Entry 7NKD (electron microscopy, 3.12 A resolution); this record covers chains E and d of the 8 polymer chains in the assembly.

Chain E:
Protein: ATP synthase subunit beta
Organism: Mycolicibacterium smegmatis (strain ATCC 700084 / mc(2)155)
Notes: EC 7.1.2.2
UniProt: A0R200 (ATPB_MYCS2); numbering as in UniProt (aligned over 1-475)
Amino-acid sequence (475 residues; each row starts with the number of its first residue):
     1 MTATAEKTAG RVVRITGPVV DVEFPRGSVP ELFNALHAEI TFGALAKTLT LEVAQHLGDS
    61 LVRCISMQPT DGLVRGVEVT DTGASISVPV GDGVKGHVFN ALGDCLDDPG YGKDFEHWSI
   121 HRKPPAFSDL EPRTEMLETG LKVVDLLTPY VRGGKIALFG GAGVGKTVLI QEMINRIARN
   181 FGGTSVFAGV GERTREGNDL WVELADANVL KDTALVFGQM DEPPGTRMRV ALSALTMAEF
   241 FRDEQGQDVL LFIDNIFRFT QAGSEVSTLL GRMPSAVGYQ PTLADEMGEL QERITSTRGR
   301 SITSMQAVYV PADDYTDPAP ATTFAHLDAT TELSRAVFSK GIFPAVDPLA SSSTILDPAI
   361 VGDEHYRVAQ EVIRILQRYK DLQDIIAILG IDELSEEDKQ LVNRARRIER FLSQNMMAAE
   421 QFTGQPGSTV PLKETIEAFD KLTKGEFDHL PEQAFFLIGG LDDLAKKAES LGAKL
Not modelled in the structure: 1-7, 17-18, 31-52, 65-73, 82-475

Chain d:
Protein: ATP synthase subunit b-delta
Organism: Mycolicibacterium smegmatis (strain ATCC 700084 / mc(2)155)
UniProt: A0R203 (ATPFD_MYCS2); numbering as in UniProt (aligned over 1-445)
Amino-acid sequence (445 residues; row label = number of the first residue in the row):
     1 MSIFIGQLIG FAVIAFIIVK WVVPPVRTLM RNQQEAVRAA LAESAEAAKK LADADAMHAK
    61 ALADAKAESE KVTEEAKQDS ERIAAQLSEQ AGSEAERIKA QGAQQIQLMR QQLIRQLRTG
   121 LGAEAVNKAA EIVRAHVADP QAQSATVDRF LSELEQMAPS SVVIDTAATS RLRAASRQSL
   181 AALVEKFDSV AGGLDADGLT NLADELASVA KLLLSETALN KHLAEPTDDS APKVRLLERL
   241 LSDKVSATTL DLLRTAVSNR WSTESNLIDA VEHTARLALL KRAEIAGEVD EVEEQLFRFG
   301 RVLDAEPRLS ALLSDYTTPA EGRVALLDKA LTGRPGVNQT AAALLSQTVG LLRGERADEA
   361 VIDLAELAVS RRGEVVAHVS AAAELSDAQR TRLTEVLSRI YGRPVSVQLH VDPELLGGLS
   421 ITVGDEVIDG SIASRLAAAQ TGLPD
Not modelled in the structure: 1-108, 445

Chain E / chain d interface:
Contacting residue pairs (4; chain E residue first):
  Glu23(E) with Ala174(d)
  Arg26(E) with Arg260(d)
  Asp59(E) with Arg173(d), salt bridge
  Leu61(E) with Arg173(d)
Interface residues without a listed pair, chain d (4 interface residues in all): Ser262

In short:
Chain E and chain d each contribute 4 residues to their interface; the contacts include 1 salt bridge. Its one
salt-bridged contact is Asp59(E)-Arg173(d).
Here chain E is ATP synthase subunit beta and chain d is ATP synthase subunit b-delta, both from
Mycolicibacterium smegmatis (strain ATCC 700084 / mc(2)155). Entry 7NKD (Mycobacterium smegmatis ATP synthase
b-delta state 1) was determined by electron microscopy together with 7NJK, 7NJL, 7NJM, 7NJN, 7NJO, 7NJP and 20
further entries from the same study.
